7PHQ - chains H and L of the 10 polymer chains in the assembly; structure by electron microscopy, 8.45 A resolution (very low resolution: no residue pairs are listed; an interface is given only as per-side residue counts).

Chain H:
Molecule: NabFab HC
Organism: synthetic construct
Sequence (239 residues; numbered -2 to 221 plus 15 insertion-coded residues; the number before each row is that of its first residue; a row labelled like 82a-82c holds insertion residues (82a, then the next letters in order); numbers below 1 keep their minus sign (Glu-2 is residue -2)):
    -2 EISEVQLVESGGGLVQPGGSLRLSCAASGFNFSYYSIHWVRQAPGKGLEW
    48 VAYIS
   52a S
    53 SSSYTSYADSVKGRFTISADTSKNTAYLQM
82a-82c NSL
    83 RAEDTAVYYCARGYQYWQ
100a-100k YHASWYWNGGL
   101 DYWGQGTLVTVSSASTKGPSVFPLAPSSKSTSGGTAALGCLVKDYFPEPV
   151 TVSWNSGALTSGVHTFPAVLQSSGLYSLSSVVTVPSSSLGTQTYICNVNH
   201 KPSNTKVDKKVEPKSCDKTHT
Disordered / not traced: -2 to 1, 128-133, 214-221
Disulfide bonds: Cys22-Cys92, Cys140-Cys196

Chain L:
Molecule: NabFab LC
Organism: synthetic construct
Sequence (215 residues; each row starts with the number of its first residue; numbering starts at 0):
     0 SDIQMTQSPSSLSASVGDRVTITCRASQSVSSAVAWYQQKPGKAPKLLIY
    50 SASSLYSGVPSRFSGSRSGTDFTLTISSLQPEDFATYYCQQSSSSLITFG
   100 QGTKVEIKRTVAAPSVFIFPPSDSQLKSGTASVVCLLNNFYPREAKVQWK
   150 VDNALQSGNSQESVTEQDSKDSTYSLSSTLTLSKADYEKHKVYACEVTHQ
   200 GLSSPVTKSFNRGEC
Disordered / not traced: 0-3, 212-214
Disulfide bonds: Cys23-Cys88, Cys134-Cys194

How chain H and chain L interact:
At this resolution (8 A) residue pairs are not listed: 44 residues of chain H and 44 of chain L lie at the interface.

Overview:
Chain H and chain L each contribute 44 residues to their interface.
Here chain H is NabFab HC and chain L is NabFab LC, both from synthetic construct. Entry 7PHQ (Structure of
homo-dimeric Staphylococcus capitis divalent metal ion transporter (DMT) by NabFab-fiducial assisted cryo-EM)
was determined by electron microscopy together with 7PHP, 7PIJ and 7RTH from the same study.
